PDB entry 7ZO9 | electron microscopy, 3.50 A resolution | chains A and B

Chain A (and B):
Molecule: Beta-(1-->2)glucan export ATP-binding/permease protein NdvA
Source organism: Brucella abortus 2308
Notes: EC 7.5.2.3; chain B of this document is another copy of the same molecule, construct and numbering; everything in this record applies to it too
UniProtKB: Q2YQ73 (NDVA_BRUA2); residues 1-599 here = UniProt positions 1-599
Amino-acid sequence (599 residues; row label = number of the first residue in the row):
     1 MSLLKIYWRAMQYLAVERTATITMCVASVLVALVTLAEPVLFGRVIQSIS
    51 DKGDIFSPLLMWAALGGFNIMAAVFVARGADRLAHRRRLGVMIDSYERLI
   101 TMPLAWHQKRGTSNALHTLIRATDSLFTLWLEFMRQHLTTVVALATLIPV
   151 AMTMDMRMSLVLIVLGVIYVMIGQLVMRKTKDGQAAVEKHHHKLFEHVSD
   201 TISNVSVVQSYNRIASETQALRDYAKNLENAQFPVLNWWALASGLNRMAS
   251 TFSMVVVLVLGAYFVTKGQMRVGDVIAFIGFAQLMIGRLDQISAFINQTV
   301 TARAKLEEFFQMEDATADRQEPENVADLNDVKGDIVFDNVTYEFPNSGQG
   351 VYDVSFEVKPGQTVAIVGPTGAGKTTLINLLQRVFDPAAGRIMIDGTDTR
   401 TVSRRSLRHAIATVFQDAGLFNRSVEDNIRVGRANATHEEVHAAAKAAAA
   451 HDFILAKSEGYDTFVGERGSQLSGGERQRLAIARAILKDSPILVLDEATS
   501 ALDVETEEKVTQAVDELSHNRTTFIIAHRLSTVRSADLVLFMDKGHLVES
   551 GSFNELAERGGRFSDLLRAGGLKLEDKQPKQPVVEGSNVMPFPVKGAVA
Disordered / not traced: 557-599
Ligand contacts:
  - ADP (adenosine-5'-diphosphate), molecule 1: F344, S347, Q349, T370, G371, A372, G373, K374, T375, T376
  - ADP, molecule 2: K457, Q471, S473
  - vanadate (VO4), molecule 1: T370, G371, K374, T375, Q416, E497, H528
  - vanadate (VO4), molecule 2: S473, G474, G475, A501
Swiss-Prot annotation at these positions:
  - binding site (ATP): G368 to T375

How chain A and chain B interact:
Contacting residue pairs (134; chain A residue first):
  I46(A) - I276(B)  hydrophobic
  N69(A) - R247(B)
  I70(A) - R247(B)
  I70(A) - T251(B)
  V74(A) - G244(B)
  D81(A) - L236(B)
  R82(A) - F233(B)
  R82(A) - L236(B)
  H85(A) - L236(B)
  L89(A) - A225(B)
  L89(A) - E229(B)
  I93(A) - R222(B)
  Y96(A) - T201(B)
  Y96(A) - I202(B)  hydrophobic
  Y96(A) - E217(B)
  Y96(A) - L221(B)  hydrophobic
  E97(A) - I214(B)
  E97(A) - T218(B)  hydrogen bond
  L99(A) - I202(B)  hydrophobic
  I100(A) - I202(B)  hydrophobic
  I100(A) - Q209(B)  hydrogen bond (backbone-side chain)
  I100(A) - I214(B)  hydrophobic
  T101(A) - Q209(B)
  M102(A) - Q209(B)  hydrogen bond (backbone-side chain)
  L104(A) - S206(B)
  H107(A) - V205(B)
  Q108(A) - S470(B)
  T112(A) - E467(B)
  L116(A) - F195(B)  hydrophobic
  L116(A) - V198(B)  hydrophobic
  L116(A) - S199(B)
  F195(A) - L116(B)  hydrophobic
  H197(A) - R423(B)
  V198(A) - L116(B)  hydrophobic
  S199(A) - L116(B)
  D200(A) - F421(B)
  D200(A) - N422(B)  hydrogen bond (side chain-backbone)
  T201(A) - Y96(B)
  I202(A) - Y96(B)  hydrophobic
  I202(A) - L99(B)  hydrophobic
  I202(A) - I100(B)  hydrophobic
  S203(A) - R468(B)  hydrogen bond
  N204(A) - G419(B)
  N204(A) - L420(B)
  N204(A) - F421(B)
  V205(A) - H107(B)
  S206(A) - L104(B)
  S206(A) - F415(B)
  V207(A) - F415(B)  hydrophobic
  V207(A) - G419(B)
  V207(A) - F421(B)  hydrophobic
  V207(A) - R484(B)
  Q209(A) - I100(B)  hydrogen bond (side chain-backbone)
  Q209(A) - T101(B)
  Q209(A) - M102(B)  hydrogen bond (side chain-backbone)
  Q209(A) - R408(B)  hydrogen bond (backbone-side chain)
  S210(A) - T413(B)
  S210(A) - F415(B)
  S210(A) - K488(B)  hydrogen bond (backbone-side chain)
  Y211(A) - T413(B)  hydrogen bond (side chain-backbone)
  Y211(A) - V431(B)
  Y211(A) - R484(B)
  Y211(A) - K488(B)
  N212(A) - R405(B)  hydrogen bond (side chain-backbone)
  N212(A) - R408(B)
  N212(A) - H409(B)  hydrogen bond (side chain-backbone)
  R213(A) - V431(B)
  I214(A) - E97(B)
  I214(A) - I100(B)  hydrophobic
  E217(A) - Y96(B)
  E217(A) - R423(B)  salt bridge
  T218(A) - E97(B)  hydrogen bond
  L221(A) - Y96(B)  hydrophobic
  R222(A) - I93(B)
  A225(A) - L89(B)
  E229(A) - L89(B)
  F233(A) - R82(B)
  L236(A) - D81(B)
  L236(A) - R82(B)
  L236(A) - H85(B)
  G244(A) - V74(B)
  R247(A) - N69(B)
  R247(A) - I70(B)
  T251(A) - I70(B)
  I276(A) - I46(B)  hydrophobic
  Q349(A) - K457(B)
  G368(A) - D503(B)
  P369(A) - D503(B)
  T370(A) - R479(B)  hydrogen bond
  T370(A) - A501(B)
  T370(A) - D503(B)
  R405(A) - N212(B)  hydrogen bond (backbone-side chain)
  R408(A) - Q209(B)  hydrogen bond (side chain-backbone)
  R408(A) - N212(B)
  H409(A) - N212(B)  hydrogen bond (backbone-side chain)
  T413(A) - S210(B)
  T413(A) - Y211(B)  hydrogen bond (backbone-side chain)
  F415(A) - S206(B)
  F415(A) - V207(B)  hydrophobic
  F415(A) - S210(B)
  Q416(A) - A501(B)
  G419(A) - N204(B)
  G419(A) - V207(B)
  L420(A) - N204(B)
  F421(A) - D200(B)
  F421(A) - N204(B)
  F421(A) - V207(B)  hydrophobic
  N422(A) - D200(B)  hydrogen bond (backbone-side chain)
  R423(A) - H197(B)
  R423(A) - E217(B)  salt bridge
  V431(A) - Y211(B)
  V431(A) - R213(B)
  K457(A) - Q349(B)
  E467(A) - T112(B)
  R468(A) - S203(B)  hydrogen bond
  R468(A) - R468(B)
  S470(A) - Q108(B)
  R479(A) - T370(B)  hydrogen bond
  R484(A) - V207(B)
  R484(A) - Y211(B)
  K488(A) - S210(B)  hydrogen bond (side chain-backbone)
  K488(A) - Y211(B)
  E497(A) - S500(B)
  S500(A) - E497(B)
  A501(A) - T370(B)
  A501(A) - Q416(B)
  A501(A) - E497(B)
  L502(A) - H528(B)
  D503(A) - G368(B)
  D503(A) - P369(B)
  D503(A) - T370(B)
  D503(A) - H528(B)
  H528(A) - L502(B)
  H528(A) - D503(B)
Also at the interface, not in a pair above, chain A (111 interface residues in all): F42, L59, G66, A77, R78, R86, M92, S113, L194, E196, V208, L228, Q232, A240, M248, L258, I279, Q283, S347, G371, R404, I411, D417, R430, G432, S458, G474, G475, E476, A485, T506, R529
Also at the interface, not in a pair above, chain B (111 interface residues in all): F42, L59, G66, A77, R78, R86, M92, S113, L194, E196, V208, L228, Q232, A240, M248, L258, I279, Q283, S347, G371, R404, I411, D417, R430, G432, S458, G474, G475, E476, A485, T506, R529

In short:
The chain A/chain B interface involves 111 residues from each chain, with 22 hydrogen bonds and 2 salt
bridges. Polar contacts include E217(A)-R423(B), E97(A)-T218(B) and I100(A)-Q209(B). Ligands of chain A: ADP
and vanadate. UniProt lists 8 ATP-binding residues on chain A.
Chain A and chain B are both Beta-(1-->2)glucan export ATP-binding/permease protein NdvA (Brucella abortus
2308); the structure, cryo-EM structure of CGT ABC transporter in vanadate trapped state, was determined by
electron microscopy together with 7ZNU, 7ZO8 and 7ZOA from the same study.
